Entry 9F5Q (X-ray diffraction, 1.95 A resolution); this record covers chain A.

== Chain A ==
Molecule: N-acetyltransferase domain-containing protein
Source organism: Trypanosoma brucei brucei TREU927
UniProt: Q38AU6 (Q38AU6_TRYB2); numbering as in UniProt (aligned over 125-348)
Amino-acid sequence (224 residues; each row starts with the number of its first residue):
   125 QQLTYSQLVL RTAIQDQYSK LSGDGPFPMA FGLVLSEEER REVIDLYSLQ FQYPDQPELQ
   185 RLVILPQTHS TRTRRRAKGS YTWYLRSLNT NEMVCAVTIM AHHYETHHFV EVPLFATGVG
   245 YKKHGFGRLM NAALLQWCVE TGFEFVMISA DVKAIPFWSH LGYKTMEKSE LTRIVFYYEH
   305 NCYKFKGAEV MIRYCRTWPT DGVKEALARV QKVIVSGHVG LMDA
Unresolved in the structure: 125, 192-200
Modified residues: Mse153, Mse217, Mse224, Mse254, Mse271, Mse290, Mse315, Mse346 (selenomethionine; parent Met)
Residues lining bound ligands: acetyl coenzyme A (ACO): Leu132, Leu134, Gln174, Phe175, Pro237, Leu238, Phe239, Ala240, Thr241, Tyr245, Lys246, Lys247, His248, Gly249, Phe250, Gly251, Arg252, Ala278, Pro280, Phe281, Trp282, His284, Leu285, Phe309, Arg333

== Summary ==
Chain A binds acetyl coenzyme A.
Chain A is N-acetyltransferase domain-containing protein (Trypanosoma brucei brucei TREU927); the structure,
Crystal structure of selenomethionine-labelled kinetoplastid kinetochore protein KKT23 acetyltransferase
domain from Trypanosoma brucei, was determined by X-ray diffraction together with 9EVQ and 9EVR from the same
study.
